PDB entry 8UNF | electron microscopy, 3.15 A resolution | chains F and A of the 10 polymer chains in the assembly

# Chain F
Molecule: Sliding clamp
Source organism: Tequatrovirus T4
UniProtKB: P04525 (CLAMP_BPT4); residues 7001-7228 here correspond to UniProt positions 1-228 (UniProt number = residue number - 7000)
Sequence (228 residues; row label = number of the first residue in the row):
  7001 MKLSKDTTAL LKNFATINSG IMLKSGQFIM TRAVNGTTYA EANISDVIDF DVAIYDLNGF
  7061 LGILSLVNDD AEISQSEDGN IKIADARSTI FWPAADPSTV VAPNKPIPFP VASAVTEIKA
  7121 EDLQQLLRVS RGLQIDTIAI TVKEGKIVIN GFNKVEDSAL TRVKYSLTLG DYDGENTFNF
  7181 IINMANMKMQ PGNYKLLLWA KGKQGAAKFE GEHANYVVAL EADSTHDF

# Chain A
Molecule: Sliding-clamp-loader small subunit
Source organism: Tequatrovirus T4
UniProtKB: P04527 (LOADS_BPT4); residue numbers follow UniProt; this construct covers 1-187
Sequence (187 residues; numbered 1 to 187; the number before each row is that of its first residue):
     1 MSLFKDDIQL NEHQVAWYSK DWTAVQSAAD SFKEKAENEF FEIIGAINNK TKCSIAQKDY
    61 SKFMVENALS QFPECMPAVY AMNLIGSGLS DEAHFNYLMA AVPRGKRYGK WAKLVEDSTE
   121 VLIIKLLAKR YQVNTNDAIN YKSILTKNGK LPLVLKELKG LVTDDFLKEV TKNVKEQKQL
   181 KKLALEW

# Interface between chain F and chain A
Pairs across the interface (20; chain F residue first):
  Ser7019(F) with Tyr18(A), hydrogen bond (side chain-backbone); Lys20(A), hydrogen bond
  Arg7032(F) with Phe4(A); Asp7(A), salt bridge
  Val7034(F) with Val15(A); Ser19(A)
  Asn7035(F) with Ser2(A), hydrogen bond (backbone-side chain)
  Gly7036(F) with Ser2(A); Leu3(A), hydrogen bond (backbone-backbone); Phe4(A)
  Thr7037(F) with Met1(A)
  Tyr7039(F) with Phe4(A), hydrophobic
  Tyr7055(F) with Lys20(A), hydrogen bond (backbone-side chain)
  Asp7056(F) with Lys20(A)
  Ser7098(F) with Tyr18(A)
  Thr7099(F) with Tyr18(A)
  Pro7103(F) with Phe4(A), hydrophobic
  Ile7107(F) with Phe4(A), hydrophobic
  Val7217(F) with Leu3(A)
  Ala7219(F) with Leu3(A), hydrophobic
Interface residues without a listed pair, chain F (23 interface residues in all): Asn7018, Thr7038, Val7101, Asn7104, Gly7205, Ala7206, Val7218, Leu7220
Interface residues without a listed pair, chain A (11 interface residues in all): Asp6, Leu10

# In short
23 residues of chain F face 11 of chain A across their interface, with 5 hydrogen bonds and 1 salt bridge.
Polar contacts include Arg7032(F)-Asp7(A), Ser7019(F)-Tyr18(A) and Ser7019(F)-Lys20(A).
Chain F is Sliding clamp and chain A is Sliding-clamp-loader small subunit, both from Tequatrovirus T4; the
structure, Cryo-EM structure of T4 Bacteriophage Clamp Loader with Sliding Clamp and DNA, was determined by
electron microscopy, deposited together with 8UH7, 8UK9 and 8UNH.
